Entry 4UBV (X-ray diffraction, 1.95 A resolution); this record covers chains A and B.

== Chain A (and B) ==
Protein: Acetyl-CoA acetyltransferase FadA5
Source organism: Mycobacterium tuberculosis
Notes: chain B of this document is another copy of the same molecule, construct and numbering; everything in this record applies to it too
UniProtKB: I6XHI4 (I6XHI4_MYCTU); aligned to UniProt positions 1-391 over residues 1-391 (the alignment contains insertions or deletions, so no single offset holds)
Sequence (400 residues; row label = number of the first residue in the row; numbers below 1 keep their minus sign (His-7 is residue -7)):
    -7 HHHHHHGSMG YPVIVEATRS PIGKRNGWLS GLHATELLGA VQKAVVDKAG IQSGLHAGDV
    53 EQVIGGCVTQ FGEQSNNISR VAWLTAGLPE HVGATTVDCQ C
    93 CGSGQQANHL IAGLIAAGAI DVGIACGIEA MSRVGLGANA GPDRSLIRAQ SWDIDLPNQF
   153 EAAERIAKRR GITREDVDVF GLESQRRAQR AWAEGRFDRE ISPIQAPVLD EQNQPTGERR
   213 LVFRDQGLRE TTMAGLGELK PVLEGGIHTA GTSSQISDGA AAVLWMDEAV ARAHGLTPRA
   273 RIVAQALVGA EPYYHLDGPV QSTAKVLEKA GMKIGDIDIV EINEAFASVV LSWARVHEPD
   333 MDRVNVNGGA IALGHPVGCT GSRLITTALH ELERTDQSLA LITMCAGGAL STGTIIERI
Disordered / not traced: -7 to 0 (chain B: -7 to -1)
Differences from the reference sequence: expression tag (-7 to 0); microheterogeneity/modified residue Cys93 (Scy101 in I6XHI4)
Modified residues: Cys93 (S-acetyl-cysteine; SCY)
Swiss-Prot annotation at these positions:
  - active site: Cys93 (Acyl-thioester intermediate), His347 (Proton acceptor), Cys377 (Proton acceptor)
  - binding site (CoA): Gln151, Arg221 to Thr223, Ser246
  - binding site (substrate): Gly379
Small-molecule neighbours:
  - acetyl coenzyme A / coenzyme A: Arg17, Cys93, Leu128, Gln151, Phe152, Gln177, Arg221, Glu222, Thr223, Leu228, Leu231, Val234, Ala242, Gly243, Ser245, Ser246, Ile248, Leu288, Asn315, Ala317, His347, Val349, Cys377, Gly379
  - 1,4-diethylene dioxide (DIO), molecule 1: Lys16, Arg17, Asn18, Gly19, Gln218
  - 1,4-diethylene dioxide (DIO), molecule 2: Arg264, Gly267, Leu268, Thr269
Reported in the primary citation:
  - post-translational modification sites: Cys93
  - conformationally variable residues (side-chain flip): Cys93
  - binding site for acetyl coenzyme A: Cys93, Gln151, Arg221, His347, Cys377
  - binding site for coenzyme A: Arg221
  - contacts within the chain: Cys93-His347, Cys93-Cys377 (water-mediated contact)
  - catalytic residues: His347, Cys377 (proposed by the authors, not directly observed)

== Interface between chain A and chain B ==
Pairs across the interface (135):
  His25(A) with Leu138(B), hydrogen bond (side chain-backbone); Ile139(B); Arg140(B), hydrogen bond (side chain-backbone); Ala141(B)
  Thr27(A) with Ala141(B)
  Glu28(A) with Ala141(B); Ser143(B)
  Glu53(A) with Leu279(B); Lys297(B), salt bridge
  Gln54(A) with Gln98(B), hydrogen bond; Leu279(B)
  Ile56(A) with Leu102(B), hydrophobic
  Gln62(A) with Gln62(B); Asp90(B); Asn131(B)
  Phe63(A) with Phe63(B), hydrophobic; Ala130(B); Asn131(B); Ala132(B), hydrophobic; Gly133(B)
  Gly64(A) with Asn131(B), hydrogen bond (backbone-backbone); Ala132(B); Ile139(B)
  Glu65(A) with Leu138(B)
  Ser67(A) with Asn131(B)
  Asn68(A) with Asp90(B); Gln92(B); Asn131(B); Arg136(B); Ile139(B)
  Asn69(A) with Asp90(B), hydrogen bond (backbone-side chain); Cys91(B); Leu382(B)
  Arg72(A) with Gly281(B); Ala282(B); Gly380(B), hydrogen bond (side chain-backbone); Ala381(B), hydrogen bond (side chain-backbone); Leu382(B)
  Val73(A) with Arg140(B)
  Leu76(A) with Trp144(B), hydrophobic; Ile146(B), hydrophobic
  Thr77(A) with Ser143(B); Trp144(B)
  Glu82(A) with Gly281(B); Ala282(B); Glu283(B); Pro284(B)
  His83(A) with Val280(B); Gly281(B), hydrogen bond (backbone-backbone)
  Val84(A) with Gly281(B)
  Gly85(A) with Leu279(B); Gly281(B); Leu382(B)
  Ala86(A) with Cys91(B); Leu279(B); Leu382(B)
  Thr87(A) with Asp90(B); Cys91(B); Gln98(B), hydrogen bond; Leu279(B)
  Thr88(A) with Val89(B); Asp90(B), hydrogen bond (backbone-backbone)
  Val89(A) with Thr87(B); Thr88(B); Val89(B), hydrophobic
  Asp90(A) with Gln62(B); Asn68(B); Asn69(B), hydrogen bond (side chain-backbone); Thr87(B); Thr88(B), hydrogen bond (backbone-backbone)
  Cys91(A) with Asn69(B); Ala86(B); Thr87(B)
  Gln92(A) with Asn68(B); Asn69(B)
  Gln98(A) with Gln54(B); Thr87(B), hydrogen bond
  His101(A) with Leu106(B)
  Leu102(A) with Ile56(B), hydrophobic
  Gly105(A) with Gly105(B)
  Leu106(A) with His101(B); Gln277(B)
  Ala108(A) with Ala109(B), hydrophobic
  Ala109(A) with Gly105(B); Ala108(B), hydrophobic
  Gly110(A) with Lys301(B), hydrogen bond (backbone-side chain)
  Ala111(A) with Gln277(B); Lys301(B), hydrogen bond (backbone-side chain)
  Ala130(A) with Phe63(B)
  Asn131(A) with Gln62(B); Phe63(B); Gly64(B), hydrogen bond (backbone-backbone); Ser67(B), hydrogen bond (backbone-side chain)
  Ala132(A) with Phe63(B); Gly64(B)
  Gly133(A) with Phe63(B)
  Leu138(A) with His25(B), hydrogen bond (backbone-side chain); Glu65(B)
  Ile139(A) with His25(B); Gly64(B); Glu65(B); Asn68(B)
  Arg140(A) with His25(B), hydrogen bond (backbone-side chain); Val73(B)
  Ala141(A) with His25(B); Glu28(B)
  Ser143(A) with Thr77(B)
  Trp144(A) with Leu76(B), hydrophobic; Thr77(B)
  Ile146(A) with Leu76(B), hydrophobic
  Gln277(A) with Leu106(B); Ala111(B)
  Leu279(A) with Gln54(B); Gly85(B); Ala86(B); Thr87(B)
  Val280(A) with His83(B)
  Gly281(A) with Arg72(B); Glu82(B); His83(B), hydrogen bond (backbone-backbone); Val84(B); Gly85(B)
  Ala282(A) with Arg72(B); Glu82(B)
  Glu283(A) with Glu82(B)
  Pro284(A) with Glu82(B)
  Lys297(A) with Glu53(B), salt bridge
  Lys301(A) with Gly110(B), hydrogen bond (side chain-backbone); Ala111(B), hydrogen bond (side chain-backbone)
  Gly380(A) with Arg72(B), hydrogen bond (backbone-side chain)
  Ala381(A) with Arg72(B), hydrogen bond (backbone-side chain)
  Leu382(A) with Asn69(B); Arg72(B); Gly85(B); Ala86(B)
Interface residues without a listed pair, chain A (63 interface residues in all): Met1, Arg136, Ala278
Interface residues without a listed pair, chain B (63 interface residues in all): Ser0, Thr27, Ala278

== Overview ==
The chain A/chain B interface involves 63 residues from each chain, with 24 hydrogen bonds and 2 salt bridges.
Polar pairs include Glu53(A)-Lys297(B), His25(A)-Leu138(B) and His25(A)-Arg140(B). The paper reports catalytic
residues His347(A) and Cys377(A); a binding site for acetyl coenzyme A at Cys93(A), Gln151(A) and Arg221(A)
among others.
Chain A and chain B are both Acetyl-CoA acetyltransferase FadA5 (Mycobacterium tuberculosis); the structure,
Structure of the 3-ketoacyl-CoA thiolase FadA5 from M. tuberculosis with an partially acetylated cysteine in
complex ..., was determined by X-ray diffraction (same publication as 4UBT, 4UBU and 4UBW).
